Entry 9G8P (electron microscopy, 7.00 A resolution (low resolution: residue-level contacts below are approximate; hydrogen-bond / salt-bridge calls are withheld)); this record covers chains N and G of the 13 polymer chains in the assembly.

== Chain N ==
Name: Exosome complex component RRP43
Organism: Homo sapiens
UniProtKB: Q96B26 (EXOS8_HUMAN); numbering as in UniProt (aligned over 1-276)
Sequence (280 residues; each row starts with the number of its first residue; numbers below 1 keep their minus sign (Gly-3 is residue -3)):
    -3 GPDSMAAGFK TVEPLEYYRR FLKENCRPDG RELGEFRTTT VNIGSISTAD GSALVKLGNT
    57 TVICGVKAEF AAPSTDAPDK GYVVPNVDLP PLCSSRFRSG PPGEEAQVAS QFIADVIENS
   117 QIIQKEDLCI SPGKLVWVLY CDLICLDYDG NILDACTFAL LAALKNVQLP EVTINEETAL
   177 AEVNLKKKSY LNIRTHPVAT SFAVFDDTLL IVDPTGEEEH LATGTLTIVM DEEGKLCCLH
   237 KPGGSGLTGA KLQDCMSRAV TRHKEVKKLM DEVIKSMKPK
Unresolved in the structure: -3 to 8, 274-276
Differences from the reference sequence: expression tag (-3 to 0)
UniProt features mapped onto this chain:
  - modified residue: Ala2 (N-acetylalanine)

== Chain G ==
Name: Exosome complex component MTR3
Organism: Homo sapiens
UniProtKB: Q5RKV6 (EXOS6_HUMAN); residues 1-272 here = UniProt positions 1-272
Sequence (272 residues; row label = number of the first residue in the row):
     1 MPGDHRRIRG PEESQPPQLY AADEEEAPGT RDPTRLRPVY ARAGLLSQAK GSAYLEAGGT
    61 KVLCAVSGPR QAEGGERGGG PAGAGGEAPA ALRGRLLCDF RRAPFAGRRR RAPPGGCEER
   121 ELALALQEAL EPAVRLGRYP RAQLEVSALL LEDGGSALAA ALTAAALALA DAGVEMYDLV
   181 VGCGLSLAPG PAPTWLLDPT RLEEERAAAG LTVALMPVLN QVAGLLGSGE GGLTESWAEA
   241 VRLGLEGCQR LYPVLQQSLV RAARRRGAAA QP
Unresolved in the structure: 1-2, 73-89, 271-272

== Chain N / chain G interface ==
Pairs across the interface (56; chain N residue first):
  Ile42(N) - Phe105(G)
  Ser43(N) - Glu152(G)
  Thr44(N) - Phe105(G)
  Thr44(N) - Ala106(G)
  Thr44(N) - Gly107(G)
  Thr44(N) - Glu152(G)
  Asn55(N) - Ser47(G)
  Ile59(N) - Leu151(G)
  Gly61(N) - Phe105(G)
  Val62(N) - Phe105(G)
  Lys63(N) - Phe105(G)
  Ala64(N) - Pro17(G)
  Glu65(N) - Ser14(G)
  Glu65(N) - Pro16(G)
  Glu65(N) - Pro17(G)
  Glu65(N) - Arg110(G)
  Phe66(N) - Ser14(G)
  Phe66(N) - Gln15(G)
  Phe66(N) - Pro17(G)
  Ala67(N) - Pro11(G)
  Ala67(N) - Glu13(G)
  Val80(N) - Ile8(G)
  Val80(N) - Gly10(G)
  Pro81(N) - Ile8(G)
  Asn82(N) - Arg7(G)
  Asp84(N) - Arg101(G)
  Pro87(N) - Arg101(G)
  Leu88(N) - Leu46(G)
  Leu88(N) - Ser147(G)
  Cys89(N) - Leu46(G)
  Cys89(N) - Gln48(G)
  Ser91(N) - Gln48(G)
  Ser95(N) - Asp99(G)
  Pro97(N) - Arg6(G)
  Pro98(N) - Arg6(G)
  Pro98(N) - Arg7(G)
  Gln103(N) - Arg6(G)
  Val134(N) - Pro11(G)
  Tyr136(N) - Pro11(G)
  Tyr136(N) - Ser14(G)
  Tyr136(N) - Phe105(G)
  Tyr136(N) - Arg110(G)
  Asp138(N) - Phe105(G)
  Asp138(N) - Arg110(G)
  Leu142(N) - Leu46(G)
  Asp143(N) - Leu46(G)
  Asp143(N) - Ser47(G)
  Asp143(N) - Gln48(G)
  Tyr144(N) - Gln48(G)
  Asp145(N) - Gln48(G)
  Ala177(N) - Tyr20(G)
  Val179(N) - Tyr20(G)
  Val179(N) - Ala21(G)
  Val179(N) - Ala22(G)
  Leu181(N) - Asp23(G)
  Lys182(N) - Asp23(G)
Interface residues without a listed pair, chain N (43 interface residues in all): Ser41, Ala45, Ala68, Tyr78, Gln107, Ala110, Cys137, Ile140
Interface residues without a listed pair, chain G (33 interface residues in all): Leu63, Ala65, Pro104, Arg108, Leu149, Asp153, Arg201

== Overview ==
43 residues of chain N and 33 residues of chain G are in contact.
Here chain N is Exosome complex component RRP43 and chain G is Exosome complex component MTR3, both from Homo
sapiens. Entry 9G8P (40S-bound human SKI2-exosome complex) was determined by electron microscopy, deposited
together with 9G8N, 9G8Q and 9G8R.
